PDB entry 6W6V | electron microscopy, 3.00 A resolution | chains A and J of the 11 polymer chains in the assembly

# Chain A
Molecule: RNA component of RNase MRP NME1
From: Saccharomyces cerevisiae S288C
Sequence (340 nucleotides; numbered 1 to 340; the number before each row is that of its first residue):
     1 AAUCCAUGAC CAAAGAAUCG UCACAAAUCG AAGCUUACAA AAUGGAGUAA AAUUUUUUUU
    61 ACUCAGUAAU AUGCUUUGGG UUGAAAGUCU CCCACCAAUU CGUAUGCGGA AAACGUAAUG
   121 AGAUUUAAAA AUUUUAAAUU GUUUAAAUCA ACUCAUUAAG GAGGAUGCCC UUGGGUAUUC
   181 UGCUUCUUGA CCUGGUACCU CUAUUGCAGG GUACUGGUGU UUUCUUCGGU ACUGGAUUCC
   241 GUUUGUAUGG AAUCUAAACC AUAGUUAUGA CGAUUGCUCU UUCCCGUGCU GGAUCGAGUA
   301 ACCCAAUGGA GCUUACUAUU CUUGGUCCAU GGAUUCACCC
Unresolved in the structure: 1, 53-56, 132-143, 170-173, 203-207, 220-224, 242-246, 285-289, 336-340
Reported in the primary citation:
  - contacts within the chain: A84/U314

# Chain J
Name: Ribonuclease P/MRP protein subunit RPP1
From: Saccharomyces cerevisiae S288C
Notes: EC 3.1.26.5
UniProtKB: P38786 (RPP1_YEAST); numbering as in UniProt (aligned over 1-293)
Chain sequence (293 residues; row label = number of the first residue in the row):
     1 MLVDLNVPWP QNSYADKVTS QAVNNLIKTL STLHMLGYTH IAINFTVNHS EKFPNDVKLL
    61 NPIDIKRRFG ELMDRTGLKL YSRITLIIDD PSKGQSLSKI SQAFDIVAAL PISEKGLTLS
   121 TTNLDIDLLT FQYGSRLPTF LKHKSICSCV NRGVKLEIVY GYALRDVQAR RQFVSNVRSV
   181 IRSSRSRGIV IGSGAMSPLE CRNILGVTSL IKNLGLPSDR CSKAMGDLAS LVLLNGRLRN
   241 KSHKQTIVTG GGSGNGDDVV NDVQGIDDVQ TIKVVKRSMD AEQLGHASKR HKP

# Interface between chain A and chain J
Contacting residue pairs - 7 pairs, chain A then chain J:
  C302(A) with Arg-187(J), salt bridge to the phosphate
  C303(A) with Arg-185(J), sugar contact; Arg-187(J), salt bridge to the phosphate
  C304(A) with Arg-185(J), salt bridge to the phosphate
  A318(A) with Lys-223(J), hydrogen bond to the base
  G331(A) with His-286(J), salt bridge to the phosphate
  G332(A) with Lys-289(J), salt bridge to the phosphate
Other interface residues (no listed pair), chain A (7 interface residues in all): A301
Other interface residues (no listed pair), chain J (6 interface residues in all): Arg-220

# Overview
7 residues of chain A and 6 residues of chain J are in contact, with 1 hydrogen bond and 5 salt bridges. Polar
pairs include A318(A)/Lys-223(J), C302(A)/Arg-187(J) and C303(A)/Arg-187(J). The paper reports contacts within
the chain involving A84(A) and U314(A).
Chain A is RNA component of RNase MRP NME1 and chain J is Ribonuclease P/MRP protein subunit RPP1, both from
Saccharomyces cerevisiae S288C; the structure, Structure of yeast RNase MRP holoenzyme, was determined by
electron microscopy.
